PDB entry 1QZ0 | X-ray diffraction, 1.50 A resolution | chains A and D of the 3 polymer chains in the assembly

== Chain A ==
Name: Protein-tyrosine phosphatase yopH
From: Yersinia pestis
Notes: EC 3.1.3.48; fragment: Catalytic Domain, Residues 164-468
Sequence (306 residues; each row starts with the number of its first residue):
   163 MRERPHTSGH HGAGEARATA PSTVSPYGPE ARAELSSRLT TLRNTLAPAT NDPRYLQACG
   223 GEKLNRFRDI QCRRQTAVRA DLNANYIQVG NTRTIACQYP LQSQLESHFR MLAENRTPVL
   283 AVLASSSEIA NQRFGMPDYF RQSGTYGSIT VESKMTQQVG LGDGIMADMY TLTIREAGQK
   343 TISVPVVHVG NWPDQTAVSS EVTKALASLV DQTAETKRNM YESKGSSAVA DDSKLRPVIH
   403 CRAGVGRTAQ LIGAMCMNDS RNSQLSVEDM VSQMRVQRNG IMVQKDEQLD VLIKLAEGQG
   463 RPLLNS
Unresolved in the structure: 163-186
Construct notes: initiating methionine (163); engineered mutation Arg235 (Cys in 16082755), Ala392 (Gly in 16082755)
Reported in the primary citation:
  - binding site for Asp-ala-asp-glu-fty-leu-NH2: Arg230, Asp231, Gln357, Arg404 to Arg409, Ile443, Gln446
  - catalytic residues: Cys403
  - conformationally variable residues (helix shift, loop rearrangement, side-chain flip): Arg205, Arg230, Ala286 to Gly297, His350 to Val360, Gln446
  - catalytic residues: Asp356 (citing earlier work)
  - contacts within the chain: Arg205-Gln446 (hydrogen bond), Arg295-Lys386 (backbone contact), Arg295-Gly387 (backbone contact)
  - binding site for Asp-ala-asp-glu-fty-leu-NH2 (chain D): Arg278, Arg295, Thr335, Arg337, Lys342, Thr343, Ile344, Met382, Tyr383, Lys386, Ser388, Ser389

== Chain D ==
Name: Asp-ala-asp-glu-fty-leu-NH2
Sequence (7 residues; numbered 601 to 607; the number before each row is that of its first residue):
   601 DADEYLX
Modified / non-standard residues: Tyr605 (deoxy-difluoromethelene-phosphotyrosine; FTY); NH2 (amino group) at position 607
Reported in the primary citation:
  - contacts within the chain: Asp601-Asp603 (hydrogen bond), Asp601-Ala602 (hydrogen bond), Asp603-Leu606 (hydrogen bond)

== Chain A / chain D interface ==
Contacting residue pairs (19):
  Arg278(A) with Tyr605(D)
  Arg337(A) with Asp603(D), salt bridge; Leu606(D)
  Lys342(A) with Asp601(D); Ala602(D); Glu604(D), salt bridge; Tyr605(D)
  Thr343(A) with Ala602(D), hydrogen bond (backbone-backbone); Asp603(D), hydrogen bond; Tyr605(D); Leu606(D)
  Ile344(A) with Tyr605(D)
  Ser345(A) with Leu606(D)
  Met382(A) with Tyr605(D)
  Tyr383(A) with Tyr605(D)
  Lys386(A) with Glu604(D), hydrogen bond (side chain-backbone); Tyr605(D)
  Ser388(A) with Tyr605(D)
  Ser389(A) with Tyr605(D)
Also at the interface, not in a pair above, chain A (15 interface residues in all): Thr335, Lys379, Gly387, Ala390
Interface features reported in the paper:
  - residue pairs: Asp603(D)-Thr343(A) (hydrogen bond), Asp603(D)-Arg337(A) (hydrogen bond), Glu604(D)-Lys342(A) (hydrogen bond), Glu604(D)-Lys386(A) (hydrogen bond)

== Summary ==
Chain A and chain D form an interface of 15 and 6 residues respectively, with 3 hydrogen bonds and 2 salt
bridges. Polar pairs include Arg337(A)-Asp603(D), Lys342(A)-Glu604(D) and Thr343(A)-Asp603(D). The authors
report hydrogen bonds between Asp603(D) and Thr343(A), Asp603(D) and Arg337(A) and Glu604(D) and Lys342(A)
among others. The paper reports catalytic residues Cys403(A) and Asp356(A); a binding site for
Asp-ala-asp-glu-fty-leu-NH2 (chain D) at Arg278(A), Arg295(A) and Thr335(A) among others.
Here chain A is Protein-tyrosine phosphatase yopH (Yersinia pestis) and chain D is
Asp-ala-asp-glu-fty-leu-NH2. Entry 1QZ0 (Crystal Structure of the Yersinia Pestis Phosphatase YopH in Complex
with a Phosphotyrosyl Mimetic-Containing Hexapeptide) was determined by X-ray diffraction.
